PDB entry 9C2D | electron microscopy, 3.20 A resolution | chains G and O of the 19 polymer chains in the assembly

Chain G:
Protein: Major capsid protein
Organism: Shigella phage Sf14
UniProtKB: A0A2K9VK95 (A0A2K9VK95_9CAUD); residue numbers follow UniProt; this construct covers 1-367
Amino-acid sequence (367 residues; numbered 1 to 367; the number before each row is that of its first residue):
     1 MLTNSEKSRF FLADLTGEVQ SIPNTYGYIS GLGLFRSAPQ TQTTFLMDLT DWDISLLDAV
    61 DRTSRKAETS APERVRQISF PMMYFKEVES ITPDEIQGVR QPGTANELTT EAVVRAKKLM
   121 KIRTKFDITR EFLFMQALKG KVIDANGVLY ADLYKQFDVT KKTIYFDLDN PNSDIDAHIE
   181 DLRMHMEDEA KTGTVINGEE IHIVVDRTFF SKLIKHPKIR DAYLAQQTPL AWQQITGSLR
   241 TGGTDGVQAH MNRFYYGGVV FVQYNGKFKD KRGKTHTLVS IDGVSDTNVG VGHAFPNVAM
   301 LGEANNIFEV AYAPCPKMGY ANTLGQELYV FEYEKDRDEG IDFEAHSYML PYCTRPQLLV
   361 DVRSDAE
Unresolved in the structure: 1

Chain O:
Protein: Structural protein
Organism: Shigella phage Sf14
UniProtKB: A0A2K9VKC2 (A0A2K9VKC2_9CAUD); residues 1-125 here = UniProt positions 1-125
Amino-acid sequence (125 residues; row label = number of the first residue in the row):
     1 MAYQGFTKLG EREPLNDIIL WEEITPTGHS RKEYAPVAST EYRVGEVLKA DGSKVAAGQE
    61 AQADSVCIVN FYADLQLSYH GQLKVVGIYR DAELKDLLKL ESGVDAAAVK SALKAKGIDF
   121 VPTGL
Unresolved in the structure: 1

How chain G and chain O interact:
Contacting residue pairs (19; chain G residue first):
  Asp61(G) - Glu33(O)
  Asp61(G) - Gln82(O)  hydrogen bond
  Asp61(G) - Lys84(O)
  Asp61(G) - Val86(O)
  Arg62(G) - His80(O)
  Arg62(G) - Gln82(O)
  Thr63(G) - Arg31(O)  hydrogen bond (backbone-side chain)
  Thr63(G) - Val69(O)
  Thr63(G) - Val86(O)
  Ser64(G) - Arg31(O)
  Ser64(G) - Glu33(O)  hydrogen bond
  Ser64(G) - Val86(O)
  Arg65(G) - Pro26(O)
  Arg65(G) - Thr27(O)
  Arg65(G) - Gly28(O)  hydrogen bond (backbone-backbone)
  Arg65(G) - Arg31(O)
  Lys66(G) - Gly28(O)  hydrogen bond (side chain-backbone)
  Lys66(G) - Arg31(O)  hydrogen bond (side chain-backbone)
  Lys66(G) - Glu33(O)
Other interface residues (no listed pair), chain G (7 interface residues in all): Ala67
Other interface residues (no listed pair), chain O (11 interface residues in all): Ile68

Overview:
7 residues of chain G and 11 residues of chain O are in contact, with 6 hydrogen bonds. Polar pairs include
Asp61(G)-Gln82(O), Thr63(G)-Arg31(O) and Ser64(G)-Glu33(O).
Chain G is Major capsid protein and chain O is Structural protein, both from Shigella phage Sf14; the
structure, Bacteriophage Sf14 Capsid Icosahedral reconstruction, was determined by electron microscopy (same
publication as 9C39, 9C3A and 9C3B).
